8BSG - chain A; structure by X-ray diffraction, 1.89 A resolution.

# Chain A
Molecule: Albumin
Source organism: Oryctolagus cuniculus
Notes: engineered mutation(s): 0
UniProt: G1U9S2 (G1U9S2_RABIT); residues 1-584 here correspond to UniProt positions 25-608 (UniProt number = residue number + 24)
Chain sequence (584 residues; each row starts with the number of its first residue):
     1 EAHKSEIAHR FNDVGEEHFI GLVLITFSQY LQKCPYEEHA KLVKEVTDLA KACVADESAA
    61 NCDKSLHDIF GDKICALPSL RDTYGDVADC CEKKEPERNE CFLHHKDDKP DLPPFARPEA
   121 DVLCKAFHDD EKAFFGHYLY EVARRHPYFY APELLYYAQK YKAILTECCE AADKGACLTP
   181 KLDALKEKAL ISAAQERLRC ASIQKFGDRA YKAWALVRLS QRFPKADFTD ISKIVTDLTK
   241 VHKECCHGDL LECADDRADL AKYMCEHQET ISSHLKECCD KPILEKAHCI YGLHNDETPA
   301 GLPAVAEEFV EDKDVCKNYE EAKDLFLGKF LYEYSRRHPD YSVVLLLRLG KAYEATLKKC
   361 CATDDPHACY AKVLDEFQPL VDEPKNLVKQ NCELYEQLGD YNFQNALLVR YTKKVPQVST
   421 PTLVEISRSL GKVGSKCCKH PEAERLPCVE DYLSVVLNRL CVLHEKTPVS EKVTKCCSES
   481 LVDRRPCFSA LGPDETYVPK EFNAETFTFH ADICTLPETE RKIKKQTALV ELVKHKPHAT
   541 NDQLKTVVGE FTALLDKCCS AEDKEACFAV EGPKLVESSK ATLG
Cystine bridges: Cys53-Cys62, Cys75-Cys91, Cys90-Cys101, Cys124-Cys169, Cys168-Cys177, Cys200-Cys246, Cys245-Cys253, Cys265-Cys279, Cys278-Cys289, Cys316-Cys361, Cys360-Cys369, Cys392-Cys438, Cys437-Cys448, Cys461-Cys477, Cys476-Cys487, Cys514-Cys559, Cys558-Cys567
Ion coordination: Na+: Asn99, His247
Small-molecule neighbours:
  - diclofenac (DIF; 2-[2,6-dichlorophenyl)amino]benzeneacetic acid), molecule 1: Pro384, Leu387, Val388, Asn391, Cys392, Phe403, Leu407, Arg410, Tyr411, Leu430, Val433, Gly434, Val449, Glu450, Leu453, Arg485, Ser489
  - diclofenac (DIF), molecule 2: Leu394, Leu398, Asn402, Asn405, Ala406, Val409, Leu529, Asn541, Leu544, Lys545
  - s-1,2-propanediol (PGO), molecule 1: Glu187, Leu190, Ile191, Ala194, Ser429, Lys432, Tyr452, Val455
  - s-1,2-propanediol (PGO), molecule 2: Phe228, Thr229, Leu325, Lys329
  - polypropylene glycol (POG; (20S)-2,5,8,11,14,17-hexamethyl-3,6,9,12,15,18-hexaoxahenicosane-1,20-diol), molecule 1: Phe115, Tyr138, Val142, Arg145, His146, Lys186, Ala189, Leu190
  - polypropylene glycol (POG), molecule 2: Arg209, Ala210, Lys212, Ala213, Leu216, Phe228, Ser232, Asp324, Leu325, Leu327, Gly328, Leu331, Leu347, Gly350, Lys351, Glu354, Val482
From the paper describing this entry:
  - binding site for diclofenac: Val388, Asn402, Arg410, Tyr411, Ser489, Asn541, Leu544, Lys545

# In short
Ligands of chain A: diclofenac, polypropylene glycol and s-1,2-propanediol. The Na+ site is built by Asn99 and
His247. From the paper: a binding site for diclofenac at Val388, Asn402 and Arg410 among others.
Chain A is Albumin (Oryctolagus cuniculus); the structure, Complex of leporine serum albumin with diclofenac,
was determined by X-ray diffraction, deposited together with 6HN0 and 6HN1.
